PDB entry 6DAN | X-ray diffraction, 2.05 A resolution | chains A and B of the 4 polymer chains in the assembly

[Chain A (and B)]
Protein: PhdJ
Source organism: Mycobacterium vanbaalenii
Notes: chain B of this document is another copy of the same molecule, construct and numbering; everything in this record applies to it too
UniProt: Q6H2K0 (Q6H2K0_MYCVN); numbering as in UniProt (aligned over 1-334)
Chain sequence (334 residues; numbered 1 to 334; the number before each row is that of its first residue):
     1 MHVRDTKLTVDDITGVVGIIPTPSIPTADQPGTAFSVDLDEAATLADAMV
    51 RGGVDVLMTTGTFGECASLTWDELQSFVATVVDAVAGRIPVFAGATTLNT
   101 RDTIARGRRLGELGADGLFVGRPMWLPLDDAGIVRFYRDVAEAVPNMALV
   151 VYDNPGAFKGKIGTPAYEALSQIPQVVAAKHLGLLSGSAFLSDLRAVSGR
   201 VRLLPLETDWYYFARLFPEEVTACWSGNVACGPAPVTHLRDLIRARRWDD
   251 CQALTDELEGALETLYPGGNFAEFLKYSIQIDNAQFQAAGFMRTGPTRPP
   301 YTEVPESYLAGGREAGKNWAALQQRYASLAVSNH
Not modelled in the structure: 1-5, 329-334 (chain B: 329-334)
Reported in the primary citation:
  - contacts within the chain: Tyr152-Lys180, Lys180-Trp225
  - mutagenesis - S278N (22-fold), D282E: decreased catalytic activity
  - catalytic residues: Lys180
  - catalytic residues: Tyr152 (proposed by the authors, not directly observed)

[How chain A and chain B interact]
Contacting residue pairs (24):
  Leu184(A) with Leu184(B), hydrophobic; Gly187(B), hydrogen bond (backbone-backbone); Ser188(B), hydrogen bond (backbone-backbone); Leu191(B), hydrophobic
  Gly187(A) with Leu184(B), hydrogen bond (backbone-backbone)
  Ser188(A) with Leu184(B), hydrogen bond (backbone-backbone); Leu185(B)
  Leu191(A) with Leu184(B), hydrophobic; Tyr212(B), hydrophobic
  Arg195(A) with Glu259(B)
  Tyr211(A) with Leu216(B)
  Tyr212(A) with Leu191(B), hydrophobic; Arg195(B), hydrogen bond; Leu216(B), hydrophobic; Phe217(B), hydrophobic
  Arg215(A) with Arg215(B), hydrogen bond (backbone-side chain); Leu216(B)
  Leu216(A) with Tyr212(B), hydrophobic; Arg215(B); Leu216(B), hydrophobic
  Phe217(A) with Tyr212(B), hydrophobic; Gln252(B)
  Gln252(A) with Arg195(B); Phe217(B)
Other interface residues (no listed pair), chain A (13 interface residues in all): Ser186, Asp256
Other interface residues (no listed pair), chain B (14 interface residues in all): Tyr211, Asp256

[Summary]
The interface between chain A and chain B involves 13 residues on one side and 14 on the other, with 6
hydrogen bonds. Among the polar pairs are Tyr212(A)-Arg195(B), Arg215(A)-Arg215(B) and Leu184(A)-Gly187(B).
From the paper: catalytic residues Lys180(A) and Tyr152(A); S278N and D282E of chain A reduce catalytic
activity.
Both chains are PhdJ (Mycobacterium vanbaalenii). Entry 6DAN (PhdJ WT 2 Angstroms resolution) was determined
by X-ray diffraction together with 6DAO and 6DAQ from the same study.
